Entry 4YVW (X-ray diffraction, 3.80 A resolution); this record covers chains G and N of the 15 polymer chains in the assembly.

Chain G:
Name: Capsid protein VP0
Organism: Enterovirus A71
UniProt: F6KTB0 (F6KTB0_9ENTO); residues -68 to 254 here correspond to UniProt positions 1-323 (UniProt number = residue number + 69)
Chain sequence (323 residues; row label = number of the first residue in the row; numbers below 1 keep their minus sign (Met-68 is residue -68)):
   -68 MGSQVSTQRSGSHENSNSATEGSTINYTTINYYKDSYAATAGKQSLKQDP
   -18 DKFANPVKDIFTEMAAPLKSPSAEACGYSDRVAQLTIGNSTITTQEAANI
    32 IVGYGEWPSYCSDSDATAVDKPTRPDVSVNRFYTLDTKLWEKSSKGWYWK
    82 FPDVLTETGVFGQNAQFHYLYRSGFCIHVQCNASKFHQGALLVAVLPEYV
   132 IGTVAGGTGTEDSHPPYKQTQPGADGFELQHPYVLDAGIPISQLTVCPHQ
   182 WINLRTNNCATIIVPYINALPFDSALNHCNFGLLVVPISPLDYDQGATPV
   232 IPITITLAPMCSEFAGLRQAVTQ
Not modelled in the structure: -68 to 15, 251-254

Chain N:
Name: Capsid protein VP3
Organism: Enterovirus A71
UniProt: F6KTB0 (F6KTB0_9ENTO); residues 1-242 here correspond to UniProt positions 324-565 (UniProt number = residue number + 323)
Chain sequence (242 residues; row label = number of the first residue in the row):
     1 GFPTELKPGTNQFLTTDDGVSAPILPNFHPTPCIHIPGEVRNLLELCQVE
    51 TILEVNNVPTNATSLMERLRFPVSAQAGKGELCAVFRADPGRSGPWQSTL
   101 LGQLCGYYTQWSGSLEVTFMFTGSFMATGKMLIAYTPPGGPLPKDRATAM
   151 LGTHVIWDFGLQSSVTLVIPWISNTHYRAHARDGVFDYYTTGLVSIWYQT
   201 NYVVPIGAPNTAYIIALAAAQKNFTMQLCKDASDILQTGTIQ
Not modelled in the structure: 177-188, 237-242
Sequence notes: engineered mutation Gln227 (Lys550 in F6KTB0)

Chain G / chain N interface:
Contacting residue pairs (13; chain G residue first):
  Ala47(G) - Trp171(N)
  Ala47(G) - Asn223(N)
  Val50(G) - Ser114(N)
  Val50(G) - Pro170(N)
  Leu248(G) - Pro137(N)  hydrophobic
  Leu248(G) - Leu151(N)
  Arg249(G) - Tyr135(N)  hydrogen bond (side chain-backbone)
  Arg249(G) - Thr136(N)  hydrogen bond
  Arg249(G) - Pro143(N)
  Arg249(G) - Leu151(N)
  Arg249(G) - Gly152(N)
  Arg249(G) - Thr153(N)  hydrogen bond (side chain-backbone)
  Gln250(G) - Leu151(N)
Also at the interface, not in a pair above, chain G (7 interface residues in all): Thr48, Tyr100
Also at the interface, not in a pair above, chain N (14 interface residues in all): Ala134, Thr148, Ala149

Summary:
7 residues of chain G and 14 residues of chain N are in contact, with 3 hydrogen bonds. Among the polar pairs
are Arg249(G)-Tyr135(N), Arg249(G)-Thr136(N) and Arg249(G)-Thr153(N).
Here chain G is Capsid protein VP0 and chain N is Capsid protein VP3, both from Enterovirus A71. Entry 4YVW
(crystal structure of an enterovirus 71/coxsackievirus A16 chimeric virus-like particle) was determined by
X-ray diffraction, deposited together with 4YVS.
